1LHE - chains L and H of the 3 polymer chains in the assembly; structure by X-ray diffraction, 2.25 A resolution.

== Chain L ==
Name: Alpha-thrombin
From: Homo sapiens
Notes: EC 3.4.21.5
UniProtKB: P00734 (THRB_HUMAN); the construct lacks a stretch of the UniProt sequence, so the offset changes along the chain: -5 to 0 = UniProt 328-333; 1-14 = UniProt 336-349; 15-18 = UniProt 360-363
Sequence (36 residues; each row starts with the number of its first residue; a row labelled like 14A-14J holds insertion residues (14A, then the next letters in order); numbers below 1 keep their minus sign (Thr-5 is residue -5)):
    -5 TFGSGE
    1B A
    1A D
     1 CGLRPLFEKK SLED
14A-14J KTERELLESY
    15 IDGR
Unresolved in the structure: -5 to 0, 15-18
Swiss-Prot annotation at these positions:
  - site: Arg18 (Cleavage)

== Chain H ==
Name: Alpha-thrombin
From: Homo sapiens
Notes: EC 3.4.21.5
UniProtKB: P00734 (THRB_HUMAN); the construct lacks a stretch of the UniProt sequence and is renumbered around it, so the offset changes along the chain: 16-36 = UniProt 364-384; 37-60 = UniProt 386-409; 61-77 = UniProt 419-435; 78-97 = UniProt 437-456; 7 more segments
Sequence (259 residues; numbered 16 to 247 plus 31 insertion-coded residues; 4 numbers in that range are skipped by the numbering (no residue carries them; nothing is unmodelled there); the number before each row is that of its first residue; a row labelled like 60A-60I holds insertion residues (60A, then the next letters in order)):
    16 IVEGSDAEIG MSPWQVMLFR K
   36A S
    37 PQELLCGASL ISDRWVLTAA HCLL
60A-60I YPPWDKNFT
    61 ENDLLVRIGK HSRTRYE
   77A R
    78 NIEKISMLEK IYIHPRYNWR
   97A E
    98 NLDRDIALMK LKKPVAFSDY IHPVCLPDRE TA
129A-129C ASL
   130 LQAGYKGRVT GWGNLKE
146A-146H TWTANVGK
   150 GQPSVLQVVN LPIVERPVCK DSTRIRITDN MFCAG
  184A Y
   185 KP
186A-186D DEGK
   187 RGDACEGDSG GPFVMKSP
204A-204B FN
   205 NRWYQMGIVS WGE
   219 GCD
  221A R
   222 DGKYGFYTHV FRLKKWIQKV IDQFGE
Unresolved in the structure: 146A-146H, 246-247
Disulfide bonds: Cys42-Cys58, Cys168-Cys182, Cys191-Cys220
Covalently attached groups: AC- (DI3) linked to Ser195
Residues lining bound ligands: AC- (DI3; ac-(D)phe-pro-boro-N-butyl-amidino-glycine-oh): His57, Tyr60A, Trp60D, Glu97A, Asn98, Leu99, Ile174, Asp189, Ala190, Cys191, Glu192, Gly193, Asp194, Val213, Ser214, Trp215, Gly216, Glu217, Gly219, Cys220, Gly226, Phe227
Swiss-Prot annotation at these positions:
  - region: Ala183 to Val200 (High affinity receptor-binding region which is also known as the TP508 peptide)
  - active site (Charge relay system): His57, Asp102, Ser195
  - glycosylation: Asn60G (N-linked (GlcNAc...) (complex) asparagine)

== Chain L / chain H interface ==
Contacting residue pairs - 57 pairs, chain L then chain H:
  Cys1(L) - Pro120(H)
  Cys1(L) - Val121(H)
  Cys1(L) - Cys122(H)  disulfide
  Cys1(L) - Arg206(H)  hydrogen bond (backbone-side chain)
  Asp1A(L) - His119(H)  salt bridge
  Asp1A(L) - Arg206(H)
  Ala1B(L) - Arg206(H)  hydrogen bond (backbone-side chain)
  Gly2(L) - Pro120(H)  hydrogen bond (backbone-backbone)
  Gly2(L) - Cys122(H)  hydrogen bond (backbone-side chain)
  Gly2(L) - Arg206(H)
  Gly2(L) - Trp207(H)  hydrogen bond (backbone-backbone)
  Leu3(L) - His119(H)  hydrogen bond (backbone-side chain)
  Leu3(L) - Asn205(H)
  Leu3(L) - Arg206(H)
  Arg4(L) - Gly25(H)
  Arg4(L) - Met26(H)  hydrogen bond (side chain-backbone)
  Arg4(L) - Pro28(H)
  Arg4(L) - Trp29(H)
  Arg4(L) - Arg137(H)
  Arg4(L) - Trp207(H)
  Pro5(L) - Ser115(H)
  Pro5(L) - Asp116(H)
  Pro5(L) - His119(H)
  Leu6(L) - Asp116(H)
  Phe7(L) - Glu23(H)
  Phe7(L) - Ile24(H)
  Phe7(L) - Gly25(H)
  Phe7(L) - Met26(H)
  Glu8(L) - Lys202(H)  salt bridge
  Glu8(L) - Asn205(H)
  Glu8(L) - Trp207(H)  hydrogen bond
  Lys9(L) - His119(H)
  Asp14(L) - Glu23(H)
  Asp14(L) - Met26(H)
  Asp14(L) - Arg137(H)  salt bridge
  Lys14A(L) - Asp21(H)  hydrogen bond (side chain-backbone)
  Lys14A(L) - Glu23(H)  hydrogen bond (backbone-side chain)
  Thr14B(L) - Arg137(H)  hydrogen bond
  Thr14B(L) - Asn159(H)  hydrogen bond
  Glu14C(L) - Arg137(H)
  Glu14C(L) - Lys202(H)  salt bridge
  Glu14E(L) - Lys135(H)  salt bridge
  Glu14E(L) - Asn159(H)  hydrogen bond
  Glu14E(L) - Tyr184A(H)  hydrogen bond
  Leu14F(L) - Lys135(H)
  Leu14F(L) - Gly136(H)
  Leu14F(L) - Asn159(H)
  Leu14F(L) - Trp207(H)  hydrophobic
  Leu14G(L) - Lys202(H)
  Ser14I(L) - Gly133(H)
  Ser14I(L) - Tyr134(H)
  Ser14I(L) - Lys135(H)  hydrogen bond (side chain-backbone)
  Tyr14J(L) - Tyr134(H)  hydrogen bond (backbone-side chain)
  Tyr14J(L) - Lys135(H)  hydrogen bond (side chain-backbone)
  Tyr14J(L) - Met201(H)  hydrophobic
  Tyr14J(L) - Lys202(H)
  Tyr14J(L) - Pro204(H)  hydrophobic
Also at the interface, not in a pair above, chain H (29 interface residues in all): Ser20, Tyr117, Leu129C
Disulfides between the chains: Cys1(L)-Cys122(H)

== Overview ==
20 residues of chain L and 29 residues of chain H are in contact, with 1 disulfide bond, 17 hydrogen bonds and
5 salt bridges. Polar contacts include Asp1A(L)-His119(H), Glu8(L)-Lys202(H) and Glu14E(L)-Lys135(H).
Covalently linked AC-: at Ser195(H).
Chain L is Alpha-thrombin and chain H is Alpha-thrombin, both from Homo sapiens; the structure, Human
alpha-thrombin complexed with ac-(d)phe-pro-boro-N-butyl-amidino-glycine-oh, was determined by X-ray
diffraction (same publication as 1LHC, 1LHD, 1LHF and 1LHG).
